Entry 8I9Y (electron microscopy, 3.10 A resolution); this record covers chains C1 and Lf of the 59 polymer chains in the assembly.

Chain C1:
Molecule: 3341-nt RNA strand
Organism: Chaetomium thermophilum
Sequence (3341 nucleotides; each row starts with the number of its first residue):
     1 GGUUGACCUCGGAUCAGGUAGGAGGACCCGCUGAACUUAAGCAUAUCAAU
    51 AAGCGGAGGAAAAGAAACCAACAGGGAUUGCCCUAGUAACGGCGAGUGAA
   101 GCGGCAACAGCUCAAAUUUGAAAGCUGGCUUCGGCCCGCGUUGUAAUUUG
   151 GAGAGGAUGCUUUGGGCGAGGCUCCUUCUGAGUUCCCUGGAACGGGACGC
   201 CACAGAGGGUGAGAGCCCCGUAUAGUUGGAAGCCAAGCCUGUGUAAAGCU
   251 CCUUCGACGAGUCGAGUAGUUUGGGAAUGCUGCUCAAAAUGGGAGGUAAA
   301 UUUCUUCUAAAGCUAAAUACCGGCCAGAGACCGAUAGCGCACAAGUAGAG
   351 UGAUCGAAAGAUGAAAAGCACUUUGAAAAGAGGGUUAAAUAGCACGUGAA
   401 AUUGUUGAAAGGGAAGCGCUUGUGACCAGACUUGCGCCCGGCGGAUCAUC
   451 CGGUGUUCUCACCGGUGCACUCCGCCGGGCUCAGGCCAGCAUCGGUUCUG
   501 GCGGGGGGAUAAAGGCCCAGGGAAUGUGGCUCCUCCGGGAGUGUUAUAGC
   551 CCUGGGUGUAAUACCCUCGCCGGGACCGAGGACCGCGCUCUGCAAGGAUG
   601 CUGGCGUAAUGGUCACCAGCGACCCGUCUUGAAACACGGACCAAGGAGUC
   651 AAGGUUUUGCGCGAGUGUUUGGGUGUAAAACCCGCACGCGUAAUGAAAGU
   701 GAACGUAGGUGAGAGCUUCGGCGCAUCAUCGACCGAUCCUGAUGUAUUCG
   751 GAUGGAUUUGAGUAGGAGCGUUAAGCCUUGGACCCGAAAGAUGGUGAACU
   801 AUGCUUGGAUAGGGUGAAGCCAGAGGAAACUCUGGUGGAGGCUCGCAGCG
   851 GUUCUGACGUGCAAAUCGAUCGUCAAAUCUGAGCAUGGGGGCGAAAGACU
   901 AAUCGAACCAUCUAGUAGCUGGUUACCGCCGAAGUUUCCCUCAGGAUAGC
   951 AGUGUCGACCUUCAGUUUUAUGAGGUAAAGCGAAUGAUUAGGGACUCGGG
  1001 GGCGAUUUUUAGCCUUCAUCCAUUCUCAAACUUUAAAUAUGUAAGAAGCC
  1051 CUUGUUACUUAACUGAACGUGGGCAUUCGAAUGUAUCGACACUAGUGGGC
  1101 CAUUUUUGGUAAGCAGAACUGGCGAUGCGGGAUGAACCGAACGCGGGGUU
  1151 AAGGUGCCGGAGUGGACGCUCAUCAGACACCACAAAAGGCGUUAGUACAU
  1201 CUUGACAGCAGGACGGUGGCCAUGGAAGUCGGAAUCCGCUAAGGACUGUG
  1251 UAACAACUCACCUGCCGAAUGUACUAGCCCUGAAAAUGGAUGGCGCUCAA
  1301 GCGUCCCACCCAUACCCCGCCCUCAGGGUAGAAACGAUGCCCUGAGGAGU
  1351 AGGCGGCCGUGGAGGUCAGUGACGAAGCCUAGGGCGUGAGCCCGGGUCGA
  1401 ACGGCCUCUAGUGCAGAUCUUGGUGGUAGUAGCAAAUACUUCAAUGAGAA
  1451 CUUGAAGGACCGAAGUGGGGAAAGGUUCCAUGUGAACAGCGGUUGGACAU
  1501 GGGUUAGUCGAUCCUAAGCCAUAGGGAAGUUCCGUUUCAAAGGGGCACUC
  1551 GUGCCCCGUGUGGCGAAAGGGAAGCCGGUUAAUAUUCCGGCACCUGGAUG
  1601 UGGGUUUUGCGCGGCAACGCAACUGAACGCGGAGACGACGGCGGGGGCCC
  1651 CGGGCAGAGUUCUCUUUUCUUCUUAACGGUCUAUCACCCUGGAAACAGUU
  1701 UGUCUGGAGAUAGGGUUUAAUGGCCGGAAGAGCCCGACACUUCUGUCGGG
  1751 UCCGGUGCGCUCUCGACGUCCCUUGAAAAUCCGCGGGAGGGAAUAAUUCU
  1801 CACGCCAGGUCGUACUCAUAACCGCAGCAGGUCCCCAAGGUGAACAGCCU
  1851 CUGGUUGAUAGAACAAUGUAGAUAAGGGAAGUCGGCAAAAUAGAUCCGUA
  1901 ACUUCGGGAAAAGGAUUGGCUCUAAGGGUUGGGCACGUUGGGCUUUGGGC
  1951 GGACGCCCUGGGAGCAGAGGGCCUCUAGCCGGGCAACCGGCCGGCGGCCC
  2001 UCAGCACCCGGGGUUGAAGCCCUUAGCAGGCUUCGGCCGUCCGGCGUGCG
  2051 GUUAACAACCAACUUAGAACUGGUACGGACAGGGGGAAUCUGACUGUCUA
  2101 AUUAAAACAUAGCAUUGCGAUGGCCAGAAAGUGGUGUUGACGCAAUGUGA
  2151 UUUCUGCCCAGUGCUCUGAAUGUCAAAGUGAAGAAAUUCAACCAAGCGCG
  2201 GGUAAACGGCGGGAGUAACUAUGACUCUCUUAAGGUAGCCAAAUGCCUCG
  2251 UCAUCUAAUUAGUGACGCGCAUGAAUGGAUUAACGAGAUUCCCACUGUCC
  2301 CUAUCUACUAUCUAGCGAAACCACAGCCAAGGGAACGGGCUUGGCAAAAU
  2351 CAGCGGGGAAAGAAGACCCUGUUGAGCUUGACUCUAGUUUGACAUUGUGA
  2401 AAAGACAUAGGAGGUGUAGAAUAGGUGGGAGCUUCGGCGCCAGUGAAAUA
  2451 CCACUACUCCUAUUGUUUUUUUACUUAUUCAAUGAAGCGGGGCUGGACUU
  2501 GCGUCCAACUUCUGGAGUUAAGGUCCUUCGCGGGCCGACCCGGGUUGAAG
  2551 ACAUUGUCAGGUGGGGAGUUUGGCUGGGGCGGCACAUCUGUUAAACCAUA
  2601 ACGCAGGUGUCCUAAGGGGGGCUCAUGGAGAACAGAAAUCUCCAGUAGAA
  2651 CAAAAGGGUAAAAGUCCCCUUGAUUUUGAUUUUCAGUGUGAAUACAAACC
  2701 AUGAAAGUGUGGCCUAUCGAUCCUUUAGUCCCUCGAAAUUUGAGGCUAGA
  2751 GGUGCCAGAAAAGUUACCACAGGGAUAACUGGCUUGUGGCGGCCAAGCGU
  2801 UCAUAGCGACGUCGCUUUUUGAUCCUUCGAUGUCGGCUCUUCCUAUCAUA
  2851 CCGAAGCAGAAUUCGGUAAGCGUUGGAUUGUUCACCCACUAAUAGGGAAC
  2901 GUGAGCUGGGUUUAGACCGUCGUGAGACAGGUUAGUUUUACCCUACUGAU
  2951 GAACUCGUCGCAAUGGUAAUUCAGCUUAGUACGAGAGGAACCGCUGAUUC
  3001 AGAUAAUUGGUUUUUGCGGUUGUCCGACCGGGCAGUGCCGCGAAGCUACC
  3051 AUCUGCUGGAUAAUGGCUGAACGCCUCUAAGUCAGAAUCCAUGCCAGAAC
  3101 GCGACGAUACUACCCGCACGUUGUAGACGUAUAAGAAUAGGCUCCGGCCU
  3151 CGUAUCCUAGCAGGCGAUUCCUCCGCCGGCCUCGAAGUGGCCGUCGGUAA
  3201 UUCGCGUAUUGCAAUUUAGACACGCGCGGGAUCAAAUCCUUUGCAGACGA
  3251 CUUAGAUGUGCGAAAGGGUCCUGUAAGCAGUAGAGUAGCCUUGUUGUUAC
  3301 GAUCUGCUGAGGGUAAGCCCUCCUUCGCCUAGAUUUCCCAG
Disordered / not traced: 1-2, 693-706, 847-854, 865-867, 901-905, 987-1028, 1879-2294, 2485-2545, 2571-2721, 2753-2756, 2801-2804, 2822-2828, 2833, 2909-2914, 2937-2940, 3338-3341

Chain Lf:
Protein: 60S ribosomal protein l33-like protein
Organism: Chaetomium thermophilum
UniProtKB: G0SCL3 (G0SCL3_CHATD); residue numbers follow UniProt; this construct covers 1-109
Sequence (109 residues; row label = number of the first residue in the row):
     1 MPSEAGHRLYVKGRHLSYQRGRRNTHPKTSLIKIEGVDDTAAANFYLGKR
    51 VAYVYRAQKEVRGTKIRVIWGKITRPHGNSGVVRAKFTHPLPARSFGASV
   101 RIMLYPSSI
Disordered / not traced: 1

How chain C1 and chain Lf interact:
Pairs across the interface - 122 pairs, chain C1 then chain Lf:
  U420(C1) - Pro27(Lf)  sugar contact
  U420(C1) - Pro90(Lf)  sugar contact
  U421(C1) - His89(Lf)  phosphate contact
  U421(C1) - Pro90(Lf)  hydrogen bond to the sugar
  U421(C1) - Leu91(Lf)  hydrogen bond to the sugar
  U421(C1) - Pro92(Lf)  base contact
  G422(C1) - Tyr55(Lf)  hydrogen bond to the phosphate
  G422(C1) - His89(Lf)  phosphate contact
  G422(C1) - Pro92(Lf)  sugar contact
  U423(C1) - Tyr55(Lf)  hydrogen bond to the phosphate
  U423(C1) - Ala57(Lf)  phosphate contact
  U423(C1) - Gln58(Lf)  phosphate contact
  U423(C1) - Arg67(Lf)  salt bridge to the phosphate
  G424(C1) - Ala57(Lf)  phosphate contact
  G424(C1) - Gln58(Lf)  hydrogen bond to the phosphate
  G424(C1) - Lys59(Lf)  hydrogen bond to the phosphate
  G424(C1) - Arg67(Lf)  salt bridge to the phosphate
  A425(C1) - Lys59(Lf)  phosphate contact
  G489(C1) - Arg50(Lf)  phosphate contact
  C490(C1) - Arg50(Lf)  salt bridge to the phosphate
  C490(C1) - Pro106(Lf)  phosphate contact
  G574(C1) - Leu47(Lf)  sugar contact
  G574(C1) - Gly48(Lf)  phosphate contact
  G574(C1) - Ile73(Lf)  sugar contact
  G574(C1) - Thr74(Lf)  hydrogen bond to the sugar
  A575(C1) - Lys72(Lf)  phosphate contact
  A575(C1) - Ile73(Lf)  sugar contact
  A575(C1) - Thr74(Lf)  sugar contact
  C576(C1) - Lys72(Lf)  salt bridge to the phosphate
  C576(C1) - Lys86(Lf)  sugar contact
  C605(C1) - Arg62(Lf)  hydrogen bond to the sugar
  U607(C1) - Arg62(Lf)  hydrogen bond to the base
  A609(C1) - Arg62(Lf)  hydrogen bond to the sugar
  G611(C1) - His89(Lf)  salt bridge to the phosphate
  A618(C1) - Ala93(Lf)  hydrogen bond to the sugar
  A618(C1) - Arg94(Lf)  sugar contact
  G619(C1) - Ala93(Lf)  sugar contact
  G619(C1) - Phe96(Lf)  sugar contact
  C620(C1) - Arg20(Lf)  sugar contact
  C620(C1) - Arg23(Lf)  hydrogen bond to the sugar
  C620(C1) - Asn24(Lf)  sugar contact
  C620(C1) - Thr25(Lf)  sugar contact
  G621(C1) - Arg23(Lf)  phosphate contact
  G1129(C1) - Asn24(Lf)  phosphate contact
  G1130(C1) - Arg22(Lf)  phosphate contact
  G1130(C1) - Arg23(Lf)  salt bridge to the phosphate
  G1131(C1) - Arg23(Lf)  salt bridge to the phosphate
  A1132(C1) - Arg23(Lf)  hydrogen bond to the phosphate
  U1133(C1) - Arg23(Lf)  salt bridge to the phosphate
  G1147(C1) - Lys28(Lf)  phosphate contact
  G1147(C1) - Lys86(Lf)  salt bridge to the phosphate
  G1148(C1) - Arg75(Lf)  salt bridge to the phosphate
  U1149(C1) - Arg75(Lf)  salt bridge to the phosphate
  G1159(C1) - Arg20(Lf)  sugar contact
  G1159(C1) - Arg22(Lf)  hydrogen bond to the base
  G1160(C1) - Ser17(Lf)  sugar contact
  G1160(C1) - Arg20(Lf)  sugar contact
  G1160(C1) - Arg22(Lf)  base contact
  G1160(C1) - His77(Lf)  hydrogen bond to the sugar
  A1161(C1) - His77(Lf)  sugar contact
  G1162(C1) - Asn79(Lf)  hydrogen bond to the phosphate
  G1162(C1) - Ser80(Lf)  hydrogen bond to the phosphate
  A1308(C1) - Asn79(Lf)  hydrogen bond to the sugar
  C1309(C1) - Gly78(Lf)  hydrogen bond to the phosphate
  C1309(C1) - Asn79(Lf)  sugar contact
  C1310(C1) - His77(Lf)  salt bridge to the phosphate
  C1310(C1) - Gly78(Lf)  hydrogen bond to the phosphate
  C1310(C1) - Arg84(Lf)  salt bridge to the phosphate
  C1311(C1) - Gln19(Lf)  hydrogen bond to the phosphate
  C1311(C1) - Arg20(Lf)  sugar contact
  C1311(C1) - Arg84(Lf)  salt bridge to the phosphate
  A1312(C1) - His26(Lf)  salt bridge to the phosphate
  U3121(C1) - Lys59(Lf)  base contact
  U3121(C1) - Glu60(Lf)  hydrogen bond to the sugar
  U3121(C1) - Lys65(Lf)  sugar contact
  U3122(C1) - Gln58(Lf)  phosphate contact
  U3122(C1) - Lys65(Lf)  salt bridge to the phosphate
  G3123(C1) - Gln58(Lf)  phosphate contact
  U3124(C1) - Arg56(Lf)  hydrogen bond to the base
  A3125(C1) - Arg94(Lf)  salt bridge to the phosphate
  G3126(C1) - Arg94(Lf)  hydrogen bond to the base
  G3126(C1) - Ser95(Lf)  base contact
  G3126(C1) - Phe96(Lf)  hydrogen bond to the base
  G3126(C1) - Gly97(Lf)  base contact
  G3126(C1) - Ala98(Lf)  base contact
  G3126(C1) - Ser99(Lf)  hydrogen bond to the sugar
  A3127(C1) - Arg56(Lf)  hydrogen bond to the base
  A3127(C1) - Ser99(Lf)  hydrogen bond to the phosphate
  C3128(C1) - Arg8(Lf)  sugar contact
  C3128(C1) - Tyr10(Lf)  sugar contact
  C3128(C1) - Lys12(Lf)  phosphate contact
  G3129(C1) - Gly6(Lf)  phosphate contact
  G3129(C1) - His7(Lf)  phosphate contact
  G3129(C1) - Arg8(Lf)  salt bridge to the phosphate
  U3158(C1) - Glu4(Lf)  phosphate contact
  U3158(C1) - Ala5(Lf)  phosphate contact
  A3159(C1) - Ser3(Lf)  hydrogen bond to the phosphate
  A3159(C1) - Glu4(Lf)  phosphate contact
  A3159(C1) - Ala5(Lf)  phosphate contact
  G3160(C1) - Pro2(Lf)  base contact
  G3160(C1) - Ser3(Lf)  hydrogen bond to the phosphate
  A3162(C1) - His7(Lf)  base contact
  G3163(C1) - Pro2(Lf)  sugar contact
  G3163(C1) - Ser3(Lf)  hydrogen bond to the sugar
  G3163(C1) - His7(Lf)  hydrogen bond to the base
  G3164(C1) - Pro2(Lf)  phosphate contact
  U3198(C1) - Pro2(Lf)  sugar contact
  A3214(C1) - Trp70(Lf)  phosphate contact
  U3215(C1) - Val54(Lf)  base contact
  U3215(C1) - Thr64(Lf)  base contact
  U3215(C1) - Ile66(Lf)  base contact
  U3215(C1) - Val68(Lf)  phosphate contact
  U3215(C1) - Trp70(Lf)  hydrogen bond to the phosphate
  U3215(C1) - Arg101(Lf)  hydrogen bond to the sugar
  U3216(C1) - His7(Lf)  hydrogen bond to the base
  U3216(C1) - Leu9(Lf)  hydrogen bond to the base
  U3216(C1) - Tyr10(Lf)  base contact
  U3216(C1) - Arg101(Lf)  base contact
  U3217(C1) - Gly63(Lf)  hydrogen bond to the base
  U3217(C1) - Thr64(Lf)  base contact
  U3217(C1) - Ile66(Lf)  sugar contact
  G3219(C1) - Arg56(Lf)  hydrogen bond to the base
Interface residues without a listed pair, chain C1 (64 interface residues in all): A488, U499, G573, U1163, A3199, A3213, A3220
Interface residues without a listed pair, chain Lf (71 interface residues in all): Gly21, Leu31, Asn44, Tyr53, Val61, Ile69, Pro76, Thr88, Tyr105, Ser108

Summary:
Chain C1 and chain Lf form an interface of 64 and 71 residues respectively; the contacts include 38 hydrogen
bonds and 18 salt bridges. Polar pairs include U607(C1)-Arg62(Lf), G1159(C1)-Arg22(Lf) and
U3124(C1)-Arg56(Lf).
Chain C1 is a 3341-nt RNA strand and chain Lf is 60S ribosomal protein l33-like protein, both from Chaetomium
thermophilum; the structure, Cryo-EM structure of a Chaetomium thermophilum pre-60S ribosomal subunit -
Ytm1-2, was determined by electron microscopy together with 8I9P, 8I9T, 8I9V, 8I9W, 8I9X, 8I9Z and 8IA0 from
the same study.
